PDB entry 8E8Y | electron microscopy, 2.50 A resolution | chains H and L of the 6 polymer chains in the assembly

Chain H:
Protein: 9H2 Fab heavy chain
From: Homo sapiens
Notes: antibody fragment or engineered binder
Amino-acid sequence (125 residues; numbered 24 to 148; the number before each row is that of its first residue):
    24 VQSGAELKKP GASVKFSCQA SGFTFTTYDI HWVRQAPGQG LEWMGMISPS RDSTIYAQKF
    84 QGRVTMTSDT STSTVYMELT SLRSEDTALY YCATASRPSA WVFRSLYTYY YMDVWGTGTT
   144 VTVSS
Disulfides: C41-C115

Chain L:
Protein: 9H2 Fab light chain
From: Homo sapiens
Notes: antibody fragment or engineered binder
Amino-acid sequence (109 residues; each row starts with the number of its first residue):
    21 SALTQPASVS GSPGQSITIS CTGTITDIGY YNYVSWYQQH PGKAPKLIIF DVTNRPSGVS
    81 DRFSGSKSGN TASLTISGLQ AEDEGDYYCF SHRSNNIRVF GGGTKLTVL
Disulfides: C41-C109

How chain H and chain L interact:
Residue-residue contacts (38; chain H residue first):
  H54(H) - R118(L)
  V56(H) - F120(L)  hydrophobic
  Q58(H) - Q59(L)  hydrogen bond
  Q58(H) - Y108(L)  hydrogen bond
  G63(H) - Y108(L)
  L64(H) - Y108(L)
  L64(H) - F120(L)  hydrophobic
  W66(H) - R118(L)
  W66(H) - F120(L)  hydrophobic
  M69(H) - R118(L)  hydrogen bond
  I78(H) - N116(L)
  Y114(H) - Q59(L)  hydrogen bond
  R120(H) - L67(L)
  R120(H) - P76(L)
  R120(H) - S77(L)
  P121(H) - F70(L)
  S122(H) - Y53(L)
  S122(H) - D71(L)  hydrogen bond
  A123(H) - D71(L)  hydrogen bond (backbone-side chain)
  W124(H) - N52(L)
  W124(H) - Y53(L)  hydrogen bond (backbone-side chain)
  V125(H) - Y53(L)  hydrogen bond (backbone-side chain)
  F126(H) - Y53(L)  hydrogen bond (backbone-side chain)
  F126(H) - H112(L)
  Y132(H) - Y53(L)  hydrophobic
  Y132(H) - F110(L)
  Y132(H) - H112(L)
  Y132(H) - R118(L)  hydrogen bond
  Y134(H) - N52(L)
  Y134(H) - Y53(L)
  Y134(H) - F70(L)  hydrogen bond (side chain-backbone)
  Y134(H) - D71(L)  hydrogen bond
  M135(H) - Y57(L)  hydrogen bond (backbone-side chain)
  M135(H) - L67(L)
  M135(H) - F110(L)  hydrophobic
  W138(H) - Y57(L)  hydrophobic
  W138(H) - A64(L)  hydrophobic
  W138(H) - P65(L)
Other interface residues (no listed pair), chain H (24 interface residues in all): E65, Q81, R127, G139
Other interface residues (no listed pair), chain L (22 interface residues in all): V54, S55, K63, I117, G122

Summary:
Chain H and chain L form an interface of 24 and 22 residues respectively, with 13 hydrogen bonds. Among the
polar pairs are Q58(H)-Q59(L), Q58(H)-Y108(L) and M69(H)-R118(L).
Chain H is 9H2 Fab heavy chain and chain L is 9H2 Fab light chain, both from Homo sapiens; the structure, 9H2
Fab-Sabin poliovirus 2 complex, was determined by electron microscopy, deposited together with 8E8L, 8E8R,
8E8S, 8E8X and 8E8Z.
